Entry 7E6U (electron microscopy, 6.00 A resolution (low resolution: residue-level contacts below are approximate; hydrogen-bond / salt-bridge calls are withheld)); this record covers chains A and B of the 4 polymer chains in the assembly.

# Chain A
Molecule: Extracellular calcium-sensing receptor
From: Homo sapiens
Reference sequence: P41180 (CASR_HUMAN); numbering as in UniProt (aligned over 20-870)
Chain sequence (862 residues; row label = number of the first residue in the row):
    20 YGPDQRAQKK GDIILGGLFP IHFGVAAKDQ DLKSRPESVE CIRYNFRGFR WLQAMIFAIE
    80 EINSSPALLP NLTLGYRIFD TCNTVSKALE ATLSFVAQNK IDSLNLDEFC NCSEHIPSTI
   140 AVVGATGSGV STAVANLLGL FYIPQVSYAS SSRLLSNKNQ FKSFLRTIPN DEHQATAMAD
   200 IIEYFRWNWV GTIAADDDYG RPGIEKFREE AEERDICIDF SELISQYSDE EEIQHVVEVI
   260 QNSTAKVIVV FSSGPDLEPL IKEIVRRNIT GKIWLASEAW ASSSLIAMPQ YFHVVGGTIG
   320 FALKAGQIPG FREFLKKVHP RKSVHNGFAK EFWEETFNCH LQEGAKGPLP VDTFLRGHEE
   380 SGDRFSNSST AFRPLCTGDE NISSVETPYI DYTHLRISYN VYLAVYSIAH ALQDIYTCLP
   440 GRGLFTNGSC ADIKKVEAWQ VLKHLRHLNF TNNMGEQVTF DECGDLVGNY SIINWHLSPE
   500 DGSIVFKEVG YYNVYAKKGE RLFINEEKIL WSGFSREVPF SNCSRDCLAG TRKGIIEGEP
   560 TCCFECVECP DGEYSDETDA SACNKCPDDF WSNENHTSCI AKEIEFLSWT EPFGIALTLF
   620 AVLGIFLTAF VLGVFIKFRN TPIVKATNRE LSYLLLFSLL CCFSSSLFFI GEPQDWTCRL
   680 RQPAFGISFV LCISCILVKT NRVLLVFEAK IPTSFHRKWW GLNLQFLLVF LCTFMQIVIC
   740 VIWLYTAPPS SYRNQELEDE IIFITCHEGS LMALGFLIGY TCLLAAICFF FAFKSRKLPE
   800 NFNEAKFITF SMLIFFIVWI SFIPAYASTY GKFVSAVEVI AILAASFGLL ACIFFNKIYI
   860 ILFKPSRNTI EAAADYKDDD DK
Not modelled in the structure: 20-22, 55-64, 100-104, 164-184, 358-392, 867-881
Sequence notes: expression tag (871-881)
Disulfide bonds: C546-C565, C568-C582, C661-C691
From the paper describing this entry:
  - self-association interface (contacts with another copy of this molecule): V115, V149, L156
  - conformationally variable residues (domain motion): N541
  - mutagenesis - D190K, W590E, K601E, D758DEL/E759DEL, F789A, F792A, P823R: decreased signaling in response to Ca2+
  - mutagenesis - W590E, K601E: decreased expression

# Chain B
Molecule: Nb-2D11
From: Escherichia phage EcSzw-2
Chain sequence (143 residues; each row starts with the number of its first residue):
     1 QVQLQESGGG SVQAGGSLRL SCAASGFPIS TYDMGWFRQA PGKEREGVVG ITDSFSIKYE
    61 DSVKGRFTIS RDNAKNALYL QMNSLKPEDT GMYYCAAGDA RWSLLLRAEQ YNYWGQGTQV
   121 TVSSAAAYPY DVPDYGSHHH HHH
Not modelled in the structure: 124-143

# Interface between chain A and chain B
Contacting residue pairs (23):
  A213(A) with D99(B)
  R220(A) with Q110(B)
  E224(A) with N112(B)
  R227(A) with Q1(B); V2(B); F27(B)
  I237(A) with T31(B)
  S240(A) with T31(B); Y32(B); D99(B)
  E241(A) with D53(B); D99(B)
  L242(A) with D99(B); A100(B); Q110(B)
  S244(A) with R101(B)
  Y246(A) with R101(B)
  D248(A) with W102(B)
  E251(A) with K58(B); W102(B)
  H254(A) with S54(B); S56(B)
  V258(A) with S54(B)
Also at the interface, not in a pair above, chain A (21 interface residues in all): A214, D215, I223, D238, F239, S247, G557
Also at the interface, not in a pair above, chain B (19 interface residues in all): S30, T52, A74, L104
From the paper, about this interface:
  - interface residues, chain A: R220(A), S240(A), S244(A), Y246(A), S247(A), E251(A)
  - interface residues, chain B: D53(B), D99(B), R101(B), W102(B)

# In short
21 residues of chain A face 19 of chain B across their interface. From the paper: D190K, W590E and K601E of
chain A, among others, reduce signaling in response to Ca2+; interface residues R220(A), S240(A) and D53(B)
among others; 7 substitutions were tested in all.
Here chain A is Extracellular calcium-sensing receptor (Homo sapiens) and chain B is Nb-2D11 (Escherichia
phage EcSzw-2). Entry 7E6U (the complex of inactive CaSR and NB2D11) was determined by electron microscopy,
deposited together with 7E6T.
